Entry 5VOZ (electron microscopy, 7.60 A resolution (low resolution: residue-level contacts below are approximate; hydrogen-bond / salt-bridge calls are withheld)); this record covers chains A and B of the 33 polymer chains in the assembly.

Chain A:
Name: V-type proton ATPase catalytic subunit A
Source organism: Saccharomyces cerevisiae (strain ATCC 204508 / S288c)
Notes: EC 3.6.3.14, 3.1.-.-
Reference sequence: P17255 (VATA_YEAST); numbering as in UniProt; present here: 1-283, 738-1071
Chain sequence (617 residues; row label = number of the first residue in the row; note: 454 numbers in that range are skipped by the numbering (no residue carries them; nothing is unmodelled there)):
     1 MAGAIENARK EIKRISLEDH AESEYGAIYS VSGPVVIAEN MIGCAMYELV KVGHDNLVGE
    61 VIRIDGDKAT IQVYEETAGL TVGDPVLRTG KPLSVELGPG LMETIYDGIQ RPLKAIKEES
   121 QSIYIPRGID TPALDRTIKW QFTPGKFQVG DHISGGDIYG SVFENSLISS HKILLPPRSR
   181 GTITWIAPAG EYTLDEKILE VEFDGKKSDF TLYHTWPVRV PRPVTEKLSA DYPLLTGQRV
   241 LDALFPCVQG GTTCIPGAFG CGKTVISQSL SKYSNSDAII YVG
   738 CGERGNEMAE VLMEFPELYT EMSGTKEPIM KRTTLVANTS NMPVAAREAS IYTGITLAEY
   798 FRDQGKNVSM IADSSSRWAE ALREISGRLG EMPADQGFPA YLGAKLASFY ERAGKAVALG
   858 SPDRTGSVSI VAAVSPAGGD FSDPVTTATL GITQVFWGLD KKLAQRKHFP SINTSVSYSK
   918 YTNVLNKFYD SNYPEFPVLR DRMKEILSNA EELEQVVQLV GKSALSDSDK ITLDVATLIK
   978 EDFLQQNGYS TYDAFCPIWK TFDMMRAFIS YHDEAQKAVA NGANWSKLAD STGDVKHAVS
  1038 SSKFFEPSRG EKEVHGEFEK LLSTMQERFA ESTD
Disordered / not traced: 1-24
Swiss-Prot annotation at these positions:
  - binding site (ATP): Gly257 to Thr264
  - modified residue: Ala2 (N-acetylalanine), Thr131 (Phosphothreonine), Ser858 (Phosphoserine), Ser928 (Phosphoserine)
  - mutagenesis: Cys738 (C738S: Reduces splicing reaction speed. Inhibits splicing; when associated with S-284; N-362 and S-737 in X10SSS VDE)

Chain B:
Name: V-type proton ATPase subunit B
Source organism: Saccharomyces cerevisiae (strain ATCC 204508 / S288c)
Reference sequence: P16140 (VATB_YEAST); residue numbers follow UniProt; this construct covers 1-517
Chain sequence (517 residues; numbered 1 to 517; the number before each row is that of its first residue):
     1 MVLSDKELFA INKKAVEQGF NVKPRLNYNT VSGVNGPLVI LEKVKFPRYN EIVNLTLPDG
    61 TVRQGQVLEI RGDRAIVQVF EGTSGIDVKK TTVEFTGESL RIPVSEDMLG RIFDGSGRPI
   121 DNGPKVFAED YLDINGSPIN PYARIYPEEM ISTGVSAIDT MNSIARGQKI PIFSASGLPH
   181 NEIAAQICRQ AGLVRPTKDV HDGHEENFSI VFAAMGVNLE TARFFKQDFE ENGSLERTSL
   241 FLNLANDPTI ERIITPRLAL TTAEYLAYQT ERHVLTILTD MSSYADALRE VSAAREEVPG
   301 RRGYPGYMYT DLSTIYERAG RVEGRNGSIT QIPILTMPND DITHPIPDLT GYITEGQIFV
   361 DRQLHNKGIY PPINVLPSLS RLMKSAIGEG MTRKDHGDVS NQLYAKYAIG KDAAAMKAVV
   421 GEEALSIEDK LSLEFLEKFE KTFITQGAYE DRTVFESLDQ AWSLLRIYPK EMLNRISPKI
   481 LDEFYDRARD DADEDEEDPD TRSSGKKKDA SQEESLI
Disordered / not traced: 1-28, 486-517
Swiss-Prot annotation at these positions:
  - binding site (ATP): Arg381
  - modified residue (Phosphoserine): Ser4, Ser137, Ser503, Ser504, Ser511, Ser515
  - cross-link (Glycyl lysine isopeptide (Lys-Gly)): Lys14 (interchain with G-Cter in ubiquitin), Lys508 (interchain with G-Cter in ubiquitin)

Chain A / chain B interface:
Contacting residue pairs (20):
  Tyr29(A) - Arg71(B)
  Tyr29(A) - Gly72(B)
  Ser30(A) - Ile70(B)
  Val31(A) - Glu69(B)
  Val31(A) - Ile70(B)
  Ala78(A) - Tyr49(B)
  Leu80(A) - Arg48(B)
  Leu80(A) - Tyr49(B)
  Thr81(A) - Arg48(B)
  Val82(A) - Lys45(B)
  Phe259(A) - Glu355(B)
  Phe259(A) - Gly356(B)
  Arg741(A) - Ile353(B)
  Gly742(A) - Ala143(B)
  Ala746(A) - Arg144(B)
  Asn778(A) - Ser313(B)
  Glu821(A) - Gly306(B)
  Gln902(A) - Asn401(B)
  Arg903(A) - Asn401(B)
  Gly958(A) - Ala424(B)
Other interface residues (no listed pair), chain A (25 interface residues in all): Gly79, Ser122, Ile123, Ile125, Gly824, Gly876, Lys904, Gln955, Lys959
Other interface residues (no listed pair), chain B (24 interface residues in all): Pro47, Ser137, Ile139, Asn140, Ile145, Val298, Thr343, Thr354

Summary:
Chain A and chain B form an interface of 25 and 24 residues respectively. Curated annotation (UniProt) lists 8
ATP-binding residues and one mutagenesis site on chain A; ATP-binding residue Arg381(B) on chain B.
Here chain A is V-type proton ATPase catalytic subunit A and chain B is V-type proton ATPase subunit B, both
from Saccharomyces cerevisiae (strain ATCC 204508 / S288c). Entry 5VOZ (Yeast V-ATPase in complex with
Legionella pneumophila effector SidK (rotational state 3)) was determined by electron microscopy (same
publication as 5VOX, 5VOY, 5UF5 and 5UFK).
